6V7X - chains A and C of the 3 polymer chains in the assembly; structure by X-ray diffraction, 2.90 A resolution.

# Chain A (and C)
Molecule: Quorum sensing anti-activator protein AQS1
Source organism: Pseudomonas virus DMS3
Notes: chain C of this document is another copy of the same molecule, construct and numbering; everything in this record applies to it too
UniProtKB: A0SML3 (A0SML3_9CAUD); residue numbers follow UniProt; this construct covers 1-69
Sequence (69 residues; each row starts with the number of its first residue):
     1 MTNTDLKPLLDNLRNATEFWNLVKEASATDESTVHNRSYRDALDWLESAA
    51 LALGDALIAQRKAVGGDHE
Not modelled in the structure: 1-4, 62-69 (chain C: 1-5, 28-36, 61-69)
Reported in the primary citation:
  - mutagenesis - Y39F/R40S/L43R/D44E: abolished signaling in response to pyocyanin
  - mutagenesis - F19A, W45A: unchanged binding to Transcriptional regulator LasR
  - mutagenesis - F19A, W45A: unchanged signaling in response to pyocyanin
  - mutagenesis - F19A, W45A: abolished binding to PilB

# Interface between chain A and chain C
Residue-residue contacts (29):
  L10(A) - L57(C)  hydrophobic
  L13(A) - A50(C)
  L13(A) - L53(C)  hydrophobic
  L13(A) - G54(C)
  R14(A) - L57(C)
  R14(A) - I58(C)
  T17(A) - L51(C)
  T17(A) - G54(C)
  T17(A) - D55(C)
  W20(A) - L51(C)
  N21(A) - D55(C)
  L43(A) - E47(C)
  L46(A) - E47(C)
  L46(A) - L51(C)  hydrophobic
  E47(A) - L43(C)
  A50(A) - L13(C)
  A50(A) - L46(C)  hydrophobic
  A50(A) - A50(C)  hydrophobic
  L51(A) - T17(C)
  L51(A) - W20(C)
  L51(A) - L46(C)  hydrophobic
  L53(A) - L13(C)  hydrophobic
  G54(A) - L13(C)
  G54(A) - T17(C)
  D55(A) - T17(C)
  D55(A) - N21(C)  hydrogen bond
  L57(A) - L10(C)  hydrophobic
  L57(A) - R14(C)
  I58(A) - R14(C)
Other interface residues (no listed pair), chain A (17 interface residues in all): E18
Other interface residues (no listed pair), chain C (17 interface residues in all): E18

# In short
The chain A/chain C interface involves 17 residues from each chain; the contacts include 1 hydrogen bond. Its
one hydrogen-bonded contact is D55(A)-N21(C). From the paper: F19A and W45A of chain A abolish binding to
PilB; Y39F/R40S/L43R/D44E of chain A abolish signaling in response to pyocyanin.
Both chains are Quorum sensing anti-activator protein AQS1 (Pseudomonas virus DMS3). Entry 6V7X (Structure of
a phage-encoded quorum sensing anti-activator, Aqs1 bound to LasR) was determined by X-ray diffraction
together with 6V7U and 6V7W from the same study.
